PDB entry 9M11 | X-ray diffraction, 2.05 A resolution | chains A and C

[Chain A]
Molecule: Vitamin D3 receptor
From: Rattus norvegicus
UniProt: P13053 (VDR_RAT); residue numbers follow UniProt; this construct covers 116-159, 207-423
Chain sequence (271 residues; numbered 106 to 423; 47 numbers in that range are skipped by the numbering (no residue carries them; nothing is unmodelled there); the number before each row is that of its first residue):
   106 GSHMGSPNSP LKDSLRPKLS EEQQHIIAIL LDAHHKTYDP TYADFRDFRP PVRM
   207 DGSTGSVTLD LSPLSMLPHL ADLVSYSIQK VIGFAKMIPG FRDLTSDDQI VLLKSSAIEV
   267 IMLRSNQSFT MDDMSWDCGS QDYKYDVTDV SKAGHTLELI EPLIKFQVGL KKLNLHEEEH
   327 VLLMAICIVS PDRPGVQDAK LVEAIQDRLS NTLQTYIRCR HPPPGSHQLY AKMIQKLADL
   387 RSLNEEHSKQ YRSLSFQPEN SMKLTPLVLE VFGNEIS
Unresolved in the structure: 106-122, 207-217, 421-423
Construct notes: expression tag (106-115)
Ligand contacts: A1L7Y ((4S)-5-[2-chloranyl-4-[[3-chloranyl-4-(2-ethyl-2-oxidanyl-butoxy)phenyl]-dimethyl-silyl]phenoxy]-4-oxidanyl-pentanoic acid): Thr-142, Tyr-143, Asp-144, Tyr-147, Phe-150, Leu-223, Leu-226, Ala-227, Leu-229, Val-230, Tyr-232, Ser-233, Lys-236, Ile-264, Ile-267, Arg-270, Ser-271, Ser-274, Trp-282, Cys-284, Val-296, Ala-299, His-301, Leu-309, His-393, Tyr-397, Leu-400, Leu-410

[Chain C]
Molecule: Mediator of RNA polymerase II transcription subunit 1
UniProt: Q15648 (MED1_HUMAN); residues 625-637 here correspond to UniProt positions 640-652 (UniProt number = residue number + 15)
Chain sequence (13 residues; each row starts with the number of its first residue):
   625 KNHPMLMNLL KDN
Unresolved in the structure: 636-637

[Interface between chain A and chain C]
Residue-residue contacts (27; chain A residue first):
  Gln-235(A) / Leu-633(C)
  Ile-238(A) / Leu-630(C)  hydrophobic
  Ile-238(A) / Leu-633(C)  hydrophobic
  Ile-238(A) / Leu-634(C)  hydrophobic
  Lys-242(A) / Leu-633(C)  hydrogen bond (side chain-backbone)
  Lys-242(A) / Leu-634(C)
  Lys-242(A) / Lys-635(C)
  Arg-248(A) / Leu-634(C)  hydrogen bond (side chain-backbone)
  Arg-248(A) / Lys-635(C)
  Ser-252(A) / Met-631(C)
  Gln-255(A) / Leu-634(C)
  Ile-256(A) / Leu-630(C)  hydrophobic
  Ile-256(A) / Met-631(C)  hydrophobic
  Ile-256(A) / Leu-634(C)  hydrophobic
  Leu-259(A) / Leu-634(C)  hydrophobic
  Lys-260(A) / His-627(C)  hydrogen bond
  Lys-260(A) / Leu-630(C)
  Pro-412(A) / Met-629(C)  hydrophobic
  Leu-413(A) / Leu-633(C)  hydrophobic
  Leu-415(A) / Lys-625(C)
  Glu-416(A) / Lys-625(C)  hydrogen bond (backbone-side chain)
  Glu-416(A) / His-627(C)
  Glu-416(A) / Pro-628(C)
  Glu-416(A) / Met-629(C)  hydrogen bond (side chain-backbone)
  Glu-416(A) / Leu-630(C)  hydrogen bond (side chain-backbone)
  Val-417(A) / Leu-630(C)  hydrophobic
  Gly-419(A) / Lys-625(C)  hydrogen bond (backbone-side chain)
Also at the interface, not in a pair above, chain A (16 interface residues in all): Phe-247
Also at the interface, not in a pair above, chain C (10 interface residues in all): Asn-626

[Overview]
Chain A and chain C form an interface of 16 and 10 residues respectively; the contacts include 7 hydrogen
bonds. Polar pairs include Lys-242(A)/Leu-633(C), Arg-248(A)/Leu-634(C) and Lys-260(A)/His-627(C). Chain A
binds compound A1L7Y.
Chain A is Vitamin D3 receptor (Rattus norvegicus) and chain C is Mediator of RNA polymerase II transcription
subunit 1; the structure, Vitamin D receptor complex with a bis(3-chlorophenyl)dimethylsilane derivative, was
determined by X-ray diffraction together with 9M10, 9M12, 9M13, 9M14, 9M15, 9M16 and 7 further entries from
the same study.
